Entry 5FTN (electron microscopy, 3.30 A resolution); this record covers chains B and C of the 6 polymer chains in the assembly.

== Chain B (and C) ==
Molecule: Transitional endoplasmic reticulum atpase
Organism: Homo sapiens
Notes: EC 3.6.4.6; chain C of this document is another copy of the same molecule, construct and numbering; everything in this record applies to it too
Reference sequence: P55072 (TERA_HUMAN); residue numbers follow UniProt; this construct covers 1-806
Sequence (806 residues; each row starts with the number of its first residue):
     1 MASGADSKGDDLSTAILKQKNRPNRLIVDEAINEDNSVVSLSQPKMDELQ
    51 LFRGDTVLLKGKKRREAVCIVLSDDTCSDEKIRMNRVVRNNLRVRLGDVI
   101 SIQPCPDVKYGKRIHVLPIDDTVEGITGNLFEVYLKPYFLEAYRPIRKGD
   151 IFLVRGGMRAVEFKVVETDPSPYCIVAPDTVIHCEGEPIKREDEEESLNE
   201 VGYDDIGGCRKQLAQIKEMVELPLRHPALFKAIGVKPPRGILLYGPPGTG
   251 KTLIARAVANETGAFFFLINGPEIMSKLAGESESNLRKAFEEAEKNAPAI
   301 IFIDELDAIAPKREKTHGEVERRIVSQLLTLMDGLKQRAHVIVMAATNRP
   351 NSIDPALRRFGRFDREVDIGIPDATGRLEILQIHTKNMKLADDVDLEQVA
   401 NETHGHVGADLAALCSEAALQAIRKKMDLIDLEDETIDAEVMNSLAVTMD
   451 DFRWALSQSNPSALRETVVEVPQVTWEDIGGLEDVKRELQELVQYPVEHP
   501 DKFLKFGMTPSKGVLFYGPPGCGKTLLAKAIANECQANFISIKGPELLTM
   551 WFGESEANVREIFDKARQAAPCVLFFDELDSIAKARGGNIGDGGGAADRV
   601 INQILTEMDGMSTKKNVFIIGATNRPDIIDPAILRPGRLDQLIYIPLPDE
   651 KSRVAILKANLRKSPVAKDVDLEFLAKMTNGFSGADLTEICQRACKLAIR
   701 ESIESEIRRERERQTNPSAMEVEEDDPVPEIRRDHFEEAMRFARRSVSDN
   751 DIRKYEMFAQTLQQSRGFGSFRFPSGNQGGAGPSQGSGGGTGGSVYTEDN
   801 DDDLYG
Disordered / not traced: 1-11, 708-727, 769-806
Ligand contacts:
  - ATP-gamma-S (AGS; phosphothiophosphoric acid-adenylate ester), molecule 1: D205, I206, G207, P246, P247, G248, T249, G250, K251, T252, L253, N348, I380, H384, G408, A409, A412
  - ATP-gamma-S (AGS), molecule 2: D478, I479, G480, L482, P520, G521, C522, G523, K524, T525, L526, N624, I656, N660, G684, A685, T688
  - ATP-gamma-S (AGS), molecule 3: R635, P636, R766

== How chain B and chain C interact ==
Contacting residue pairs (99):
  L12(B) with Q421(C); R424(C)
  I16(B) with M427(C), hydrophobic
  K18(B) with M427(C), hydrogen bond (side chain-backbone); D428(C)
  R22(B) with E433(C), salt bridge
  E218(B) with L420(C); R424(C), salt bridge
  L222(B) with L432(C), hydrophobic
  R225(B) with L432(C), hydrogen bond (side chain-backbone)
  H226(B) with D431(C), hydrogen bond (side chain-backbone); L432(C); D434(C); E435(C)
  A228(B) with M442(C), hydrophobic
  L229(B) with M442(C), hydrophobic
  F230(B) with I423(C), hydrophobic
  A232(B) with M442(C), hydrophobic
  I233(B) with M388(C); A419(C), hydrophobic; V447(C), hydrophobic
  G234(B) with N387(C)
  V235(B) with S416(C)
  K236(B) with S416(C)
  H317(B) with H317(C)
  E319(B) with G318(C), hydrogen bond (side chain-backbone); E321(C)
  R322(B) with E321(C), salt bridge
  R323(B) with K277(C); L278(C); A279(C)
  S326(B) with P272(C); M275(C); S276(C)
  Q327(B) with S276(C)
  T330(B) with P272(C); E273(C)
  R359(B) with P247(C); N348(C)
  F360(B) with A409(C)
  R365(B) with S416(C)
  E491(B) with K696(C); R700(C), salt bridge
  Y495(B) with I703(C)
  H499(B) with I703(C)
  K502(B) with I699(C); S702(C); I703(C)
  F503(B) with I699(C), hydrophobic
  K505(B) with P665(C); P729(C)
  F506(B) with K663(C); S664(C); P665(C), hydrophobic; C695(C); A698(C), hydrophobic; I699(C), hydrophobic; S702(C); P729(C)
  G507(B) with K663(C)
  M508(B) with Q692(C); C695(C), hydrophobic
  W551(B) with F552(C), hydrophobic
  E554(B) with F552(C)
  E556(B) with T549(C); F552(C); G553(C)
  D592(B) with D592(C)
  G593(B) with R586(C); G587(C); G591(C); D592(C), hydrogen bond (backbone-backbone)
  G594(B) with R586(C); G587(C)
  G595(B) with R586(C); G587(C)
  N602(B) with P545(C); L548(C)
  Q603(B) with T549(C), hydrogen bond
  T606(B) with P545(C); E546(C)
  D609(B) with K543(C)
  P631(B) with K584(C)
  R635(B) with E578(C), salt bridge
  R638(B) with E578(C), salt bridge
  T761(B) with R744(C)
  Q763(B) with R744(C); S746(C)
  Q764(B) with R744(C); R745(C), hydrogen bond (side chain-backbone); S746(C); S748(C)
  R766(B) with P520(C)
  G767(B) with N624(C); R625(C); Y755(C), hydrogen bond (backbone-side chain)
  F768(B) with D751(C); K754(C); Y755(C), hydrophobic
Also at the interface, not in a pair above, chain B (68 interface residues in all): S13, A15, R313, E314, L329, A356, R362, R487, T509, S555, R586, G610, Q760
Also at the interface, not in a pair above, chain C (79 interface residues in all): E305, A308, T316, R349, A413, K425, I430, L445, R465, M550, A585, D627, E730, V747

== Summary ==
The interface between chain B and chain C involves 68 residues on one side and 79 on the other; the contacts
include 8 hydrogen bonds and 6 salt bridges. Among the polar pairs are R22(B)-E433(C), E218(B)-R424(C) and
R322(B)-E321(C).
Chain B and chain C are both Transitional endoplasmic reticulum atpase (Homo sapiens); the structure, Cryo-EM
structure of human p97 bound to ATPgS (Conformation III), was determined by electron microscopy (same
publication as 5FTJ, 5FTK, 5FTL and 5FTM).
